Entry 6XQN (electron microscopy, 3.30 A resolution); this record covers chains A and I of the 9 polymer chains in the assembly.

[Chain A]
Protein: Calcium uniporter protein
Source organism: Tribolium castaneum
UniProt: D6WIX5 (D6WIX5_TRICA); residues 166-351 here correspond to UniProt positions 53-238 (UniProt number = residue number - 113)
Amino-acid sequence (203 residues; each row starts with the number of its first residue):
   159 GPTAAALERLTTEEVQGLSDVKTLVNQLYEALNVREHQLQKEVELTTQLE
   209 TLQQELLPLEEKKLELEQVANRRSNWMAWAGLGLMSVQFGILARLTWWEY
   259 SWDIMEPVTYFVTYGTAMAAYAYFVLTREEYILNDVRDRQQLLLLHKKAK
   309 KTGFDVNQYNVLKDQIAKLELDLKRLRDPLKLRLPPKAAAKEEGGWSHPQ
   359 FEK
Unresolved in the structure: 159-177, 287-291, 337-361
Construct notes: expression tag (159-165, 352-361)
Metal / ion sites: Ca2+: Glu264 (shared with 1 residue of chain B; 1 residue of chain C; 1 residue of chain D)
Reported in the primary citation:
  - Ca2+ coordination: Glu264

[Chain I]
Protein: Calcium uptake protein 1, mitochondrial
Source organism: Homo sapiens
UniProt: Q9BPX6 (MICU1_HUMAN); numbering as in UniProt (aligned over 94-476)
Amino-acid sequence (394 residues; row label = number of the first residue in the row):
    86 GPTAAALEPHPEEKKKKRSGFRDRKVMEYENRIRAYSTPDKIFRYFATLK
   136 VISEPGEAEVFMTPEDFVRSITPNEKQPEHLGLDQYIIKRFDGKKISQER
   186 EKFADEGSIFYTLGECGLISFSDYIFLTTVLSTPQRNFEIAFKMFDLNGD
   236 GEVDMEEFEQVQSIIRSQTSMGMRHRDRPTTGNTLKSGLCSALTTYFFGA
   286 DLKGKLTIKNFLEFQRKLQHDVLKLEFERHDPVDGRITERQFGGMLLAYS
   336 GVQSKKLTAMQRQLKKHFKEGKGLTFQEVENFFTFLKNINDVDTALSFYH
   386 MAGASLDKVTMQQVARTVAKVELSDHVCDVVFALFDCDGNGELSNKEFVS
   436 IMKQRLMRGLEKPKDMGFTRLMQAMWKCAQETAWDFALPKQSNW
Unresolved in the structure: 86-104, 138-142, 177-183, 254-274, 445-479
Construct notes: expression tag (86-93, 477-479)
Swiss-Prot annotation at these positions:
  - region: Lys99 to Lys110 (Polybasic region), Lys126 to Arg129 (K/R-ring), Arg259 to Arg263 (K/R-ring), Arg455 to Gln465 (C-helix region)
  - binding site (Ca(2+)): Asp231, Asn233, Asp235, Glu237, Glu242, Asp421, Asp423, Asn425, Glu427, Glu432
  - modified residue: Ser122 (Phosphoserine), Arg455 (Asymmetric dimethylarginine)
  - natural variant: Arg129 to Gln476 (deletion: In MPXPS), Arg129 (R129P: In MPXPS; uncertain significance), Arg185 (deletion: In MPXPS)
  - mutagenesis: Lys99 to Arg103 (Abolishes interaction with EMRE/SMDT1), Lys99 to Lys102 (Abolishes interaction with EMRE/SMDT1 while maintaining interaction with MICU2), Phe106 (F106A: Slightly decreased ability to inhibit MCU channel activity in absence of calcium), Tyr114 (Y114A: Decreased ability to inhibit MCU channel activity in absence of calcium), Arg117 (R117A: Slightly decreased ability to inhibit MCU channel activity in absence of calcium), Arg119 (R119E: Impaired interaction with MCU; R119K: Does not affect interaction with MCU), Tyr121 (Y121A: Decreased ability to inhibit MCU channel activity in absence of calcium), Lys126 to Arg129 (Abolished ability to inhibit MCU channel activity in absence of calcium; when associated with 259-E--E-263), Lys126 (K126A: Abolished ability to inhibit MCU channel activity in absence of calcium; K126E: Abolished ability to inhibit MCU in absence of calcium), Arg129 (R129A: Decreased ability to inhibit MCU channel activity in absence of calcium), Arg154 (R154K: Does not affect interaction with MCU; R154Q: Impaired interaction with MCU), Arg221 (R221A: Abolishes homooligomerization), 14 further mutagenesis entries in UniProt
Reported in the primary citation:
  - conformationally variable residues (order/disorder transition): Met258 to Leu274

[Chain A / chain I interface]
Contacting residue pairs - 5 pairs, chain A then chain I:
  Glu257(A) - Arg107(I)  hydrogen bond (backbone-side chain)
  Tyr258(A) - Phe106(I)
  Tyr258(A) - Arg107(I)
  Asp261(A) - Tyr114(I)  hydrogen bond
  Asp261(A) - Lys126(I)  salt bridge
Other interface residues (no listed pair), chain A (4 interface residues in all): Ile262
Other interface residues (no listed pair), chain I (5 interface residues in all): Leu168
The authors on this interface:
  - specific contacts: Asp261(A)-Lys126(I) (hydrogen bond)
  - interface residues, chain A: Tyr258(A), Asp261(A), Ile262(A)
  - interface residues, chain I: Arg107(I), Tyr114(I)

[Overview]
The interface between chain A and chain I involves 4 residues on one side and 5 on the other; the contacts
include 2 hydrogen bonds and 1 salt bridge. Polar contacts include Asp261(A)-Lys126(I), Glu257(A)-Arg107(I)
and Asp261(A)-Tyr114(I). The authors report a hydrogen bond between Asp261(A) and Lys126(I). From the paper:
interface residues Tyr258(A), Asp261(A) and Arg107(I) among others; Ca2+ coordination by Glu264(A).
Chain A is Calcium uniporter protein (Tribolium castaneum) and chain I is Calcium uptake protein 1,
mitochondrial (Homo sapiens); the structure, Structure of a mitochondrial calcium uniporter holocomplex
(MICU1, MICU2, MCU, EMRE) in low Ca2+, was determined by electron microscopy (same publication as 6XQO).
